Entry 6NKV (X-ray diffraction, 1.85 A resolution); this record covers chains P and A of the 4 polymer chains in the assembly.

# Chain P
Molecule: 10-nt DNA strand
Sequence (10 nucleotides; each row starts with the number of its first residue):
     1 GCTGATGCTX
Modified / non-standard residues: 2DT (3'-deoxythymidine-5'-monophosphate) at position 10
Bound ions: Na+: DT9 (shared with Thr101(A), Val103(A), Ile106(A) of chain A)

# Chain A
Protein: DNA polymerase beta
From: Homo sapiens
Notes: EC 2.7.7.7, 4.2.99.-
UniProtKB: P06746 (DPOLB_HUMAN); residues 1-335 here = UniProt positions 1-335
Chain sequence (335 residues; each row starts with the number of its first residue):
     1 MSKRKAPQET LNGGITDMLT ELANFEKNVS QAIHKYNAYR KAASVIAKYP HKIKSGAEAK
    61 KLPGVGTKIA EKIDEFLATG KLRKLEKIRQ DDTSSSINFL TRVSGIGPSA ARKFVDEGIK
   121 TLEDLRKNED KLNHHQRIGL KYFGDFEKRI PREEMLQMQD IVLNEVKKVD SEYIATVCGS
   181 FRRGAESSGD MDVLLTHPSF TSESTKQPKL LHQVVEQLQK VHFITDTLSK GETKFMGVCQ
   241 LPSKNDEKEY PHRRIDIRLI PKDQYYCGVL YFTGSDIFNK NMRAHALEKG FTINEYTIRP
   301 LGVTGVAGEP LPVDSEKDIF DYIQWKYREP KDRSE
Unresolved in the structure: 1-9
Bound ions: Na+ site 1: Lys60, Leu62, Val65 (shared with 1 residue of chain D); Na+ site 2: Thr101, Val103, Ile106 (shared with DT9(P) of chain P); Mg2+: Asp190, Asp192 (together with GFH); Na+ site 3: Asp190, Asp192, Asp256 (together with GFH)
Ligand contacts: GFH (2'-deoxy-5'-O-[(R)-{[(R)-[(R)-fluoro(phosphono)methyl](hydroxy)phosphoryl]oxy}(hydroxy)phosphoryl]guanosine): Arg149, Gly179, Ser180, Arg183, Ser188, Gly189, Asp190, Asp192, Tyr271, Phe272, Thr273, Gly274, Ser275, Asp276, Asn279, Arg283
Curated features (UniProtKB/Swiss-Prot):
  - region: Arg183 to Asp192 (DNA-binding)
  - active site: Lys72 (Nucleophile)
  - binding site (K(+)): Lys60, Leu62, Val65, Thr101, Val103, Ile106
  - binding site (Na(+)): Lys60, Leu62, Val65, Thr101, Val103, Ile106
  - binding site (dATP): Arg149, Ser180, Arg183, Gly189, Asp190
  - binding site (dCTP): Arg149, Ser180, Arg183, Gly189, Asp190
  - binding site (dGTP): Arg149, Ser180, Arg183, Gly189, Asp190, Asp192
  - binding site (dTTP): Arg149, Ser180, Arg183, Gly189, Asp190
  - binding site (Mg(2+)): Asp190, Asp192, Asp256
  - modified residue: Lys72 (N6-acetyllysine), Arg83 (Omega-N-methylarginine), Arg152 (Omega-N-methylarginine)
  - cross-link (Glycyl lysine isopeptide (Lys-Gly)): Lys41 (interchain with G-Cter in ubiquitin), Lys61 (interchain with G-Cter in ubiquitin), Lys81 (interchain with G-Cter in ubiquitin)
  - natural variant: Leu22 (L22P: Found in a gastric cancer sample; uncertain significance), Tyr39 (Y39C: Found in a gastric cancer sample; uncertain significance), Gly118 (G118V: Decreased DNA-directed DNA polymerase activity), Arg137 (R137Q: Decreased function in base-excision repair), Arg149 (R149I: Decreased DNA-directed DNA polymerase activity), Asp160 (D160N: Found in a gastric cancer sample; uncertain significance), Cys239 (C239R: Found in a gastric cancer sample; uncertain significance), Lys289 (K289M: Found in a colon cancer sample; uncertain significance), Asn294 (N294D: Found in a gastric cancer sample; uncertain significance), Glu295 (E295K: Found in a gastric cancer sample; uncertain significance)
  - mutagenesis: Phe25 (F25W: No effect on 5'-dRP lyase activity. Decreased ssDNA binding), His34 (H34G: Decreased 5'-dRP lyase activity. Decreased ssDNA binding), Lys35 (K35A: Decreased 5'-dRP lyase activity. Decreased ssDNA binding. Loss of 5'-dRP lyase activity; when associated with A-68 and A-72. Decreased ssDNA binding; when associated with A-68 and A-72 ...), Tyr39 (Y39F: No effect on 5'-dRP lyase activity; Y39Q: Abolishes DNA polymerase and 5'-dRP lyase activity), Lys41 (K41R: Abolishes ubiquitination; when associated with R-61 and R-81), Lys60 (K60A: Decreased 5'-dRP lyase activity. Decreased ssDNA binding), Lys61 (K61R: Abolishes ubiquitination; when associated with R-41 and R-81), Lys68 (K68A: No effect on 5'-dRP lyase activity. Decreased ssDNA binding. Loss of 5'-dRP lyase activity; when associated with A-35 and A-72. Decreased ssDNA binding; when associated with A-35 and A-72 ...), Glu71 (E71Q: No effect on 5'-dRP lyase activity. No effect on structure shown by circular dichroism. No effect on ssDNA binding), Lys72 (K72A: Severely reduced 5'-dRP lyase activity. Does not affect ssDNA binding. Loss of 5'-dRP lyase activity; when associated with A-35 and A-68. Decreased ssDNA binding ...), Glu75 (E75A: Slightly decreased 5'-dRP lyase activity. Decreased ssDNA binding. No effect on structure shown by circular dichroism), Lys81 (K81R: Abolishes ubiquitination; when associated with R-41 and R-61), 5 further mutagenesis entries in UniProt

# Chain P / chain A interface
Residue-residue contacts - 15 pairs, chain P then chain A:
  DG7(P) - Ser109(A)  phosphate contact
  DC8(P) - Gly105(A)  phosphate contact
  DC8(P) - Gly107(A)  hydrogen bond to the phosphate
  DC8(P) - Pro108(A)  phosphate contact
  DC8(P) - Ser109(A)  hydrogen bond to the phosphate
  DC8(P) - Ala110(A)  hydrogen bond to the phosphate
  DT9(P) - Val103(A)  phosphate contact
  DT9(P) - Ser104(A)  phosphate contact
  DT9(P) - Gly105(A)  hydrogen bond to the phosphate
  DT9(P) - Ile106(A)  phosphate contact
  DT9(P) - His135(A)  sugar contact
  DT9(P) - Arg254(A)  phosphate contact
  2DT_10(P) - Arg254(A)  salt bridge to the phosphate
  2DT_10(P) - Asp256(A)  sugar contact
  2DT_10(P) - Tyr271(A)  base contact
Also at the interface, not in a pair above, chain A (15 interface residues in all): Lys27, Lys234, Met236

# Summary
Chain P and chain A form an interface of 4 and 15 residues respectively; the contacts include 4 hydrogen bonds
and 1 salt bridge. Polar pairs include DC8(P)-Gly107(A), DC8(P)-Ser109(A) and DC8(P)-Ala110(A). Chain A binds
compound GFH.
Chain P is a 10-nt DNA strand and chain A is DNA polymerase beta (Homo sapiens); the structure, Ternary
complex crystal structure of DNA polymerase Beta with "hot-spot sequence" with beta-gamma CHF analogue of ...,
was determined by X-ray diffraction, deposited together with 6NKR, 6NKS, 6NKT, 6NKU, 6NKW, 6NKX and 3 further
entries.
